8ZK2 - chains K and N of the 36 polymer chains in the assembly; structure by electron microscopy, 2.65 A resolution.

Chain K:
Name: Beta subunit of light-harvesting 1 complex
From: Roseospirillum parvum
UniProtKB: Q6XBJ9 (Q6XBJ9_9PROT); residue numbers follow UniProt; this construct covers 1-68
Chain sequence (68 residues; row label = number of the first residue in the row):
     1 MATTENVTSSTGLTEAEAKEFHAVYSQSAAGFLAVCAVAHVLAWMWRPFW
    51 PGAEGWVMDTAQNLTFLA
Disordered / not traced: 1-8, 58-68
Residues lining bound ligands:
  - bacteriochlorophyll a (BCL), molecule 1: His22, Tyr25, Ser26, Ala29, Ala30, Leu33
  - bacteriochlorophyll a (BCL), molecule 2: Gln27, Ser28, Gly31, Phe32, Val35
  - bacteriochlorophyll a (BCL), molecule 3: Phe32, Leu33, Cys36, Ala37, His40, Val41, Ala43, Trp44, Phe49, Trp50
  - bacteriochlorophyll a (BCL), molecule 4: Phe32, Val35, Cys36, Ala39, His40, Ala43, Trp46
  - spirilloxanthin (CRT): Glu17, Glu20, Phe21, Val24, Tyr25, Ser28, Ala29, Phe32

Chain N:
Name: Alpha subunit of light-harvesting 1 complex
From: Roseospirillum parvum
UniProtKB: Q6XBJ8 (Q6XBJ8_9PROT); numbering as in UniProt (aligned over 1-67)
Chain sequence (67 residues; row label = number of the first residue in the row):
     1 MTFSTHKVWLMFDPRSTLVALAAFLVVLALLIHFLCLGHDRFNWLEGNPA
    51 ATKAAAAAVTMPVNPVA
Disordered / not traced: 54-67
Ion coordination: bacteriochlorophyll a Mg near Met1 (its only coordinating residue here)
Residues lining bound ligands:
  - Octadecane (8K6): Val27, Leu30, Leu31, Phe34, Leu37, Asn43
  - bacteriochlorophyll a (BCL), molecule 1: Met1, Phe12, Thr17, Ile32
  - bacteriochlorophyll a (BCL), molecule 2: Met1, Thr2, Phe3, Leu21
  - bacteriochlorophyll a (BCL), molecule 3: Leu18, Val19, Leu21, Ala22, Leu25, Val26, Ala29, His33, Cys36, Phe42, Trp44
  - bacteriochlorophyll a (BCL), molecule 4: Leu25, Leu28, Ala29, Ile32, His33, Cys36, Phe42
  - spirilloxanthin (CRT), molecule 1: Met1, Thr5, Lys7, Val8
  - spirilloxanthin (CRT), molecule 2: Leu18, Leu21, Phe24, Leu25, Leu28, Leu31, Ile32, Leu35
  - spirilloxanthin (CRT), molecule 3: Val26, Ala29, Leu30, His33, Leu37, Trp44
  - spirilloxanthin (CRT), molecule 4: Leu31, Phe34, Leu35

How chain K and chain N interact:
Contacting residue pairs (50):
  Ser9(K) with Leu10(N)
  Ser10(K) with Leu10(N), hydrogen bond (backbone-backbone)
  Thr11(K) with Trp9(N); Leu10(N), hydrogen bond (backbone-backbone); Met11(N); Phe12(N), hydrogen bond (side chain-backbone); Asp13(N), hydrogen bond (side chain-backbone); Pro14(N)
  Leu13(K) with Trp9(N); Leu10(N); Pro14(N), hydrophobic
  Glu15(K) with His6(N); Lys7(N); Leu10(N)
  Ala18(K) with His6(N); Trp9(N)
  Lys19(K) with His6(N)
  Phe21(K) with Trp9(N); Pro14(N), hydrophobic; Leu18(N), hydrophobic
  His22(K) with Met1(N); Thr2(N), hydrogen bond (side chain-backbone); Phe3(N), hydrogen bond (side chain-backbone); Thr5(N), hydrogen bond (side chain-backbone); His6(N); Trp9(N), hydrogen bond
  Tyr25(K) with Met1(N), hydrophobic; Trp9(N), hydrophobic; Leu18(N), hydrophobic; Leu21(N)
  Ser26(K) with Phe3(N)
  Ala30(K) with Phe3(N), hydrophobic
  Trp46(K) with Arg41(N); Phe42(N); Trp44(N), hydrophobic
  Arg47(K) with Arg41(N), hydrogen bond (side chain-backbone); Phe42(N); Asn48(N), hydrogen bond (side chain-backbone); Ala50(N)
  Pro48(K) with Arg41(N), hydrogen bond (backbone-side chain); Phe42(N)
  Phe49(K) with Phe42(N), hydrophobic
  Trp56(K) with Arg41(N); Phe42(N), hydrophobic; Ala50(N); Ala51(N); Thr52(N), hydrogen bond (backbone-backbone); Lys53(N), hydrogen bond (backbone-backbone)
  Val57(K) with Ala51(N); Lys53(N)
Interface residues without a listed pair, chain K (20 interface residues in all): Thr14, Phe32
Interface residues without a listed pair, chain N (26 interface residues in all): Ser4, Leu25, Asp40, Pro49

Summary:
20 residues of chain K face 26 of chain N across their interface, with 13 hydrogen bonds. Among the polar
pairs are Thr11(K)-Phe12(N), Thr11(K)-Asp13(N) and His22(K)-Thr2(N). 3 bacteriochlorophyll a molecules and one
spirilloxanthin molecule are bound between chain K and chain N.
Here chain K is Beta subunit of light-harvesting 1 complex and chain N is Alpha subunit of light-harvesting 1
complex, both from Roseospirillum parvum. Entry 8ZK2 (Cryo-EM structure of photosynthetic LH1-RC core complex
of Roseospirillum parvum) was determined by electron microscopy together with 8ZJW from the same study.
